5W1T - chains A and C of the 7 polymer chains in the assembly; structure by X-ray diffraction, 4.50 A resolution (low resolution: residue-level contacts below are approximate; hydrogen-bond / salt-bridge calls are withheld).

# Chain A
Name: DNA-directed RNA polymerase subunit alpha
Source organism: Escherichia coli (strain K12)
Notes: EC 2.7.7.6
UniProtKB: P0A7Z4 (RPOA_ECOLI); residues 1-329 here = UniProt positions 1-329
Chain sequence (329 residues; row label = number of the first residue in the row):
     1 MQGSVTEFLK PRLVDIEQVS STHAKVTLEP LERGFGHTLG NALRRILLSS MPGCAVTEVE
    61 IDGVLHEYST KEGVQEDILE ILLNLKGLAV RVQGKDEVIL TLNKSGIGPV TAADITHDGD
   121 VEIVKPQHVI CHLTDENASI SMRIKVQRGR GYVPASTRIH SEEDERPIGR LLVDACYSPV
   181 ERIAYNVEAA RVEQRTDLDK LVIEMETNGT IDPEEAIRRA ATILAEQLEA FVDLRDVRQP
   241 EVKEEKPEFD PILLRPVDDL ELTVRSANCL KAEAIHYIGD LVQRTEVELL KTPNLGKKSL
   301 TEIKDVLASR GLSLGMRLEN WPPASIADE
Disordered / not traced: 1-6, 326-329
Swiss-Prot annotation at these positions:
  - region: Glu162 to Glu165 (Required for interaction with Crp at class II promoters)
  - modified residue: Arg265 (ADP-ribosylarginine), Lys297 (N6-acetyllysine), Lys298 (N6-acetyllysine)
  - mutagenesis: Arg45 (R45C: In rpoA112; temperature-sensitive, blocks RNA polymerase assembly), Glu162 to Glu165 (5-fold decrease in CRP-class II promoter-dependent transcription), Glu165 (E165K: 5-fold decrease in CRP-class II promoter-dependent transcription), Arg191 (R191C: In rpoA101; temperature-sensitive)

# Chain C
Name: DNA-directed RNA polymerase subunit beta
Source organism: Escherichia coli (strain K12)
Notes: EC 2.7.7.6
UniProtKB: P0A8V2 (RPOB_ECOLI); residue numbers follow UniProt; this construct covers 1-1342
Chain sequence (1342 residues; row label = number of the first residue in the row):
     1 MVYSYTEKKR IRKDFGKRPQ VLDVPYLLSI QLDSFQKFIE QDPEGQYGLE AAFRSVFPIQ
    61 SYSGNSELQY VSYRLGEPVF DVQECQIRGV TYSAPLRVKL RLVIYEREAP EGTVKDIKEQ
   121 EVYMGEIPLM TDNGTFVING TERVIVSQLH RSPGVFFDSD KGKTHSSGKV LYNARIIPYR
   181 GSWLDFEFDP KDNLFVRIDR RRKLPATIIL RALNYTTEQI LDLFFEKVIF EIRDNKLQME
   241 LVPERLRGET ASFDIEANGK VYVEKGRRIT ARHIRQLEKD DVKLIEVPVE YIAGKVVAKD
   301 YIDESTGELI CAANMELSLD LLAKLSQSGH KRIETLFTND LDHGPYISET LRVDPTNDRL
   361 SALVEIYRMM RPGEPPTREA AESLFENLFF SEDRYDLSAV GRMKFNRSLL REEIEGSGIL
   421 SKDDIIDVMK KLIDIRNGKG EVDDIDHLGN RRIRSVGEMA ENQFRVGLVR VERAVKERLS
   481 LGDLDTLMPQ DMINAKPISA AVKEFFGSSQ LSQFMDQNNP LSEITHKRRI SALGPGGLTR
   541 ERAGFEVRDV HPTHYGRVCP IETPEGPNIG LINSLSVYAQ TNEYGFLETP YRKVTDGVVT
   601 DEIHYLSAIE EGNYVIAQAN SNLDEEGHFV EDLVTCRSKG ESSLFSRDQV DYMDVSTQQV
   661 VSVGASLIPF LEHDDANRAL MGANMQRQAV PTLRADKPLV GTGMERAVAV DSGVTAVAKR
   721 GGVVQYVDAS RIVIKVNEDE MYPGEAGIDI YNLTKYTRSN QNTCINQMPC VSLGEPVERG
   781 DVLADGPSTD LGELALGQNM RVAFMPWNGY NFEDSILVSE RVVQEDRFTT IHIQELACVS
   841 RDTKLGPEEI TADIPNVGEA ALSKLDESGI VYIGAEVTGG DILVGKVTPK GETQLTPEEK
   901 LLRAIFGEKA SDVKDSSLRV PNGVSGTVID VQVFTRDGVE KDKRALEIEE MQLKQAKKDL
   961 SEELQILEAG LFSRIRAVLV AGGVEAEKLD KLPRDRWLEL GLTDEEKQNQ LEQLAEQYDE
  1021 LKHEFEKKLE AKRRKITQGD DLAPGVLKIV KVYLAVKRRI QPGDKMAGRH GNKGVISKIN
  1081 PIEDMPYDEN GTPVDIVLNP LGVPSRMNIG QILETHLGMA AKGIGDKINA MLKQQQEVAK
  1141 LREFIQRAYD LGADVRQKVD LSTFSDEEVM RLAENLRKGM PIATPVFDGA KEAEIKELLK
  1201 LGDLPTSGQI RLYDGRTGEQ FERPVTVGYM YMLKLNHLVD DKMHARSTGS YSLVTQQPLG
  1261 GKAQFGGQRF GEMEVWALEA YGAAYTLQEM LTVKSDDVNG RTKMYKNIVD GNHQMEPGMP
  1321 ESFNVLLKEI RSLGINIELE DE
Disordered / not traced: 1-2
Swiss-Prot annotation at these positions:
  - modified residue (N6-acetyllysine): Lys1022, Lys1200
  - mutagenesis: Ile561 (I561S: Resistant to antibiotics salinamide A and B), Ile569 (I569S: Resistant to antibiotics salinamide A and B), Ala665 (A665E: Resistant to antibiotics salinamide A and B), Asp675 (D675A/G: Resistant to antibiotics salinamide A and B), Asn677 (N677H/K: Resistant to antibiotics salinamide A and B), Leu680 (L680M: Resistant to antibiotics salinamide A and B), Glu813 (E813K: Disrupts the enzyme's active center)

# Chain A / chain C interface
Contacting residue pairs (83):
  Asn41(A) - Tyr1087(C)
  Asn41(A) - Gly1215(C)
  Asn41(A) - Arg1216(C)
  Asn41(A) - Thr1217(C)
  Asn41(A) - Gly1218(C)
  Arg44(A) - Ile1082(C)
  Arg44(A) - Glu1083(C)
  Arg44(A) - Tyr1087(C)
  Arg44(A) - Gly1091(C)
  Arg45(A) - Glu1083(C)
  Arg45(A) - Asp1084(C)
  Arg45(A) - Gly1215(C)
  Arg45(A) - Arg1216(C)
  Ser49(A) - Glu1083(C)
  Leu65(A) - Gly874(C)
  His66(A) - Ile873(C)
  His66(A) - Thr927(C)
  His66(A) - Val928(C)
  His66(A) - Ile929(C)
  Glu67(A) - Glu876(C)
  Glu67(A) - Lys1057(C)
  Tyr68(A) - Tyr756(C)
  Tyr68(A) - Thr927(C)
  Tyr68(A) - Ile929(C)
  Tyr68(A) - Lys1057(C)
  Thr70(A) - Ala729(C)
  Thr70(A) - Lys755(C)
  Lys71(A) - Asp728(C)
  Glu72(A) - Ser730(C)
  Glu72(A) - Lys958(C)
  Gly73(A) - Tyr726(C)
  Gly73(A) - Asp728(C)
  Val74(A) - Asp728(C)
  Val74(A) - Ala729(C)
  Gln75(A) - Val727(C)
  Gln75(A) - Ala729(C)
  Gln75(A) - Pro769(C)
  Gln75(A) - Val771(C)
  Glu76(A) - Ala729(C)
  Asp77(A) - Lys755(C)
  Asp77(A) - Tyr756(C)
  Asp77(A) - Asn766(C)
  Asp77(A) - Met768(C)
  Leu79(A) - Leu693(C)
  Leu79(A) - Tyr756(C)
  Leu79(A) - Lys1057(C)
  Glu80(A) - Met768(C)
  Leu83(A) - Leu693(C)
  Leu83(A) - Arg694(C)
  Lys86(A) - Asp826(C)
  Ile107(A) - Leu773(C)
  Thr134(A) - Tyr726(C)
  Thr134(A) - Val727(C)
  Thr134(A) - Leu773(C)
  Asp135(A) - Tyr726(C)
  Tyr152(A) - Val823(C)
  Tyr152(A) - Gln824(C)
  Tyr152(A) - Asp826(C)
  Tyr152(A) - Arg1059(C)
  Pro154(A) - Arg1059(C)
  Ser156(A) - Arg1059(C)
  Glu162(A) - Lys864(C)
  Glu165(A) - Glu876(C)
  Ile168(A) - Ile873(C)
  Leu172(A) - Glu876(C)
  Asp174(A) - Asp826(C)
  Asp174(A) - Arg1059(C)
  Cys176(A) - Gln824(C)
  Glu181(A) - Arg821(C)
  Arg182(A) - Asn1090(C)
  Arg182(A) - Gly1091(C)
  Arg182(A) - Thr1092(C)
  Ile183(A) - Gly1091(C)
  Ala184(A) - Glu1089(C)
  Ala184(A) - Asn1090(C)
  Ala184(A) - Gly1091(C)
  Tyr185(A) - Tyr1087(C)
  Tyr185(A) - Gly1218(C)
  Asn186(A) - Glu1089(C)
  Glu261(A) - Glu859(C)
  Ser309(A) - Phe906(C)
  Arg310(A) - Phe906(C)
  Arg310(A) - Glu908(C)
Interface residues without a listed pair, chain A (45 interface residues in all): Leu48, Ala155, Ala308, Gly311
Interface residues without a listed pair, chain C (52 interface residues in all): Arg731, Gln767, Ser772, Ile831, Gly858, Ala860, Ala1055, Met1085, Pro1093

# Summary
45 residues of chain A and 52 residues of chain C are in contact. Curated annotation (UniProt) lists 6
mutagenesis sites on chain A; 7 mutagenesis sites on chain C.
Here chain A is DNA-directed RNA polymerase subunit alpha and chain C is DNA-directed RNA polymerase subunit
beta, both from Escherichia coli (strain K12). Entry 5W1T (X-ray crystal structure of Escherichia coli RNA
polymerase and DksA complex) was determined by X-ray diffraction together with 5VSW and 5W1S from the same
study.
